PDB entry 8ZP5 | electron microscopy, 2.98 A resolution | chains B and E of the 8 polymer chains in the assembly

== Chain B ==
Name: Origin recognition complex subunit 2
From: Saccharomyces cerevisiae S288C
UniProtKB: P32833 (ORC2_YEAST); residue numbers follow UniProt; this construct covers 1-620
Chain sequence (620 residues; numbered 1 to 620; the number before each row is that of its first residue):
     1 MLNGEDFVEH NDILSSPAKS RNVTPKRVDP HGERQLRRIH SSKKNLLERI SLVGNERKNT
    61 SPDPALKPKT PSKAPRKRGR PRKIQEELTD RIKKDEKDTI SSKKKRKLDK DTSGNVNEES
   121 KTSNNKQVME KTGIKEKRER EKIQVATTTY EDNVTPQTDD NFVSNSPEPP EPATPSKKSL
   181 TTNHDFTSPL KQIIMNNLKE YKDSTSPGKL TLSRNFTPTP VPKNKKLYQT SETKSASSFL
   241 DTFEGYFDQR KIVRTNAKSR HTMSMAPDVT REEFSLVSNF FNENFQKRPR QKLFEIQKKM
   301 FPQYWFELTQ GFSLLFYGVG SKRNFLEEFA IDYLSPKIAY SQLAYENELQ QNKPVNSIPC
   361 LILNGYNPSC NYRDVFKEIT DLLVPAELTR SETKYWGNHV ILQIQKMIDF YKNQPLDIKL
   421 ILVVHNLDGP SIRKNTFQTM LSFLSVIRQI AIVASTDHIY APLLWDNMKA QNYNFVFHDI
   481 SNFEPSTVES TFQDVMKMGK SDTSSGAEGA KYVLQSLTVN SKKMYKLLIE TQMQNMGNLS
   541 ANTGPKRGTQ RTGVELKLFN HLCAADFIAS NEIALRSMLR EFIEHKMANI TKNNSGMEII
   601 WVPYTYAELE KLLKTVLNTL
Unresolved in the structure: 1-238, 252-259, 343-354, 501-502, 541-543, 619-620

== Chain E ==
Name: Origin recognition complex subunit 5
From: Saccharomyces cerevisiae S288C
UniProtKB: P50874 (ORC5_YEAST); residue numbers follow UniProt; this construct covers 1-479
Chain sequence (479 residues; each row starts with the number of its first residue):
     1 MNVTTPEVAF REYQTNCLAS YISADPDITP SNLILQGYSG TGKTYTLKKY FNANPNLHAV
    61 WLEPVELVSW KPLLQAIART VQYKLKTLYP NIPTTDYDPL QVEEPFLLVK TLHNIFVQYE
   121 SLQEKTCLFL ILDGFDSLQD LDAALFNKYI KLNELLPKDS KINIKFIYTM LETSFLQRYS
   181 THCIPTVMFP RYNVDEVSTI LVMSRCGELM EDSCLRKRII EEQITDCTDD QFQNVAANFI
   241 HLIVQAFHSY TGNDIFALND LIDFKWPKYV SRITKENIFE PLALYKSAIK LFLSTDDNLS
   301 ENGQGESAIT TNRDDLENSQ TYDLSIISKY LLIASYICSY LEPRYDASIF SRKTRIIQGA
   361 AAYGRAAKKE VNPRYLQPSL FAIERLLAIF QAIFPIQGKA ESGSLSALRE ESLMKANIEV
   421 FQNLSELHTL KLIATTMNKN IDYLSPKVRW KVNVPWEIIK EISESVHFNI SDYFSDIHE
Unresolved in the structure: 300-319, 352-371, 398-411
Construct notes: engineered mutation A360 (Arg in P50874), A366 (Arg in P50874), A367 (Lys in P50874)
Ligand contacts: ATP-gamma-S (AGS; phosphothiophosphoric acid-adenylate ester): V8, A9, F10, Y38, S39, G40, T41, G42, K43, T44, Y45, L171, Y192, I200, M203, I255, F256

== Interface between chain B and chain E ==
Residue-residue contacts - 46 pairs, chain B then chain E:
  T242(B) with Q391(E); L413(E)
  F243(B) with F350(E); A388(E); Q391(E); A392(E), hydrophobic
  Y246(B) with R385(E); A388(E), hydrophobic
  F247(B) with D346(E); F350(E), hydrophobic
  R250(B) with P343(E); D346(E); R385(E)
  K251(B) with D346(E)
  D428(B) with L444(E)
  R433(B) with D442(E); L444(E); S445(E)
  K434(B) with N440(E)
  H458(B) with L444(E), hydrogen bond (side chain-backbone)
  Y460(B) with I383(E); E384(E); L387(E), hydrophobic; F421(E), hydrophobic; L444(E)
  P462(B) with I418(E), hydrophobic; F421(E), hydrophobic
  L463(B) with I383(E), hydrophobic; F421(E), hydrophobic; L424(E), hydrophobic; S425(E), hydrogen bond (backbone-side chain); Y443(E); W450(E), hydrophobic
  L464(B) with S425(E); Y443(E); L444(E), hydrophobic
  W465(B) with Q422(E); S425(E)
  D466(B) with Q422(E); S425(E); E426(E); T429(E), hydrogen bond
  N467(B) with Q422(E), hydrogen bond; E426(E)
  A470(B) with Q422(E)
  F477(B) with I418(E), hydrophobic
Other interface residues (no listed pair), chain B (21 interface residues in all): N435, A461
Other interface residues (no listed pair), chain E (27 interface residues in all): Y345, I389, I441

== In short ==
21 residues of chain B and 27 residues of chain E are in contact; the contacts include 4 hydrogen bonds. Among
the polar pairs are H458(B)-L444(E), L463(B)-S425(E) and D466(B)-T429(E). Bound to chain E: ATP-gamma-S.
Here chain B is Origin recognition complex subunit 2 and chain E is Origin recognition complex subunit 5, both
from Saccharomyces cerevisiae S288C. Entry 8ZP5 (Cryo-EM structure of origin recognition complex (Orc5 basic
patch mutations) with ARS1 DNA bound) was determined by electron microscopy together with 8ZP4 and 8ZPK from
the same study.
